PDB entry 3SWP | X-ray diffraction, 4.11 A resolution (low resolution: residue-level contacts below are approximate; hydrogen-bond / salt-bridge calls are withheld) | chains A and F of the 6 polymer chains in the assembly

[Chain A]
Name: NAC domain-containing protein 19
From: Arabidopsis thaliana
Notes: fragment: NAC domain
UniProt: Q9C932 (NAC19_ARATH); residues 1-168 here = UniProt positions 1-168
Amino-acid sequence (174 residues; each row starts with the number of its first residue; numbers below 1 keep their minus sign (His-5 is residue -5)):
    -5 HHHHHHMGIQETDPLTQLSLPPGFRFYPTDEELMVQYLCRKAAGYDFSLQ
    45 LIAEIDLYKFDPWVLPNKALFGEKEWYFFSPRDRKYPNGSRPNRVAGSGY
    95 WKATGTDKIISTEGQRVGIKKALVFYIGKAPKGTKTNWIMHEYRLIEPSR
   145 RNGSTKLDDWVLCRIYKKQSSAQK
Disordered / not traced: -5 to 7, 79-85, 144-151, 164-168
Sequence notes: expression tag (-5 to 0)

[Chain F]
Molecule: oligonucleotide reverse
Sequence (26 nucleotides; each row starts with the number of its first residue):
     1 CCTGTTGCGTGTTCCAACACGCAAGA

[Chain A / chain F interface]
Pairs across the interface (15):
  Lys96(A) - DG21(F)
  Lys96(A) - DA23(F)
  Ala97(A) - DG21(F)
  Thr98(A) - DA19(F)
  Thr98(A) - DC20(F)
  Thr98(A) - DG21(F)
  Gly99(A) - DC20(F)
  Val118(A) - DC20(F)
  Tyr120(A) - DG21(F)
  Lys129(A) - DA19(F)
  Lys129(A) - DC20(F)
  Ile133(A) - DA19(F)
  Tyr160(A) - DA19(F)
  Lys162(A) - DA19(F)
  Lys162(A) - DC20(F)
Interface residues without a listed pair, chain A (11 interface residues in all): His135

[In short]
Chain A and chain F form an interface of 11 and 4 residues respectively.
Chain A is NAC domain-containing protein 19 (Arabidopsis thaliana) and chain F is oligonucleotide reverse; the
structure, ANAC019 NAC domain in complex with DNA, was determined by X-ray diffraction together with 3SWM and
4DUL from the same study.
